3HHR - chains B and C of the 3 polymer chains in the assembly; structure by X-ray diffraction, 2.80 A resolution.

Chain B (and C):
Name: HUMAN GROWTH HORMONE RECEPTOR (hGHbp)
Source organism: Homo sapiens
Notes: chain C of this document is another copy of the same molecule, construct and numbering; everything in this record applies to it too
UniProt: P10912 (GHR_HUMAN); aligned to UniProt positions 50-254 over residues 32-236 (the alignment contains insertions or deletions, so no single offset holds)
Amino-acid sequence (205 residues; row label = number of the first residue in the row):
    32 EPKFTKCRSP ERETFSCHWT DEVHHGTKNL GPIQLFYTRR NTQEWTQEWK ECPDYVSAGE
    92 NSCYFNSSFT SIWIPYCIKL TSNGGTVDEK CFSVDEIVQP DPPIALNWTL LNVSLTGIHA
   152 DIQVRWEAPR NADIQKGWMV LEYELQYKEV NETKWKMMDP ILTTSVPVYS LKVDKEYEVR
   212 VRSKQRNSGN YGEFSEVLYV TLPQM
Unresolved in the structure: 57-61, 74, 235-236 (chain C: 57-61, 74-77)
UniProt features mapped onto this chain:
  - motif: Tyr-222 to Ser-226 (WSXWS motif)
  - glycosylation (N-linked (GlcNAc...) asparagine): Asn-97, Asn-138, Asn-143, Asn-182
Disulfides: Cys-38/Cys-48, Cys-83/Cys-94, Cys-108/Cys-122

Chain B / chain C interface:
Pairs across the interface (24):
  Ser-145(B) with Asp-152(C), hydrogen bond; Tyr-200(C); Ser-201(C)
  Leu-146(B) with His-150(C); Ser-201(C), hydrogen bond (backbone-side chain)
  Thr-147(B) with Ser-145(C); His-150(C); Ala-151(C); Asp-152(C), hydrogen bond
  Ile-149(B) with Asn-143(C); Val-144(C)
  His-150(B) with Leu-142(C); Asn-143(C), hydrogen bond; Asp-152(C), salt bridge; Tyr-200(C)
  Ala-151(B) with Tyr-200(C)
  Asp-152(B) with Pro-198(C); Tyr-200(C), hydrogen bond
  Tyr-200(B) with Ile-192(C); Ser-196(C); Pro-198(C)
  Ser-201(B) with Leu-142(C); Pro-198(C); Tyr-200(C), hydrogen bond
Interface residues without a listed pair, chain C (14 interface residues in all): Thr-194, Val-197

Overview:
Chain B and chain C form an interface of 9 and 14 residues respectively; the contacts include 6 hydrogen bonds
and 1 salt bridge. Polar pairs include His-150(B)/Asp-152(C), Ser-145(B)/Asp-152(C) and Leu-146(B)/Ser-201(C).
Chain B and chain C are both HUMAN GROWTH HORMONE RECEPTOR (hGHbp) (Homo sapiens); the structure, Human growth
hormone and extracellular domain of its receptor: crystal structure of the complex, was determined by X-ray
diffraction.
